5CD4 - chains D and L of the 12 polymer chains in the assembly; structure by X-ray diffraction, 3.20 A resolution.

[Chain D]
Name: CRISPR system Cascade subunit CasC
Source organism: Escherichia coli
UniProt: Q46899 (CASC_ECOLI); residues 1-363 here = UniProt positions 1-363
Chain sequence (363 residues; row label = number of the first residue in the row):
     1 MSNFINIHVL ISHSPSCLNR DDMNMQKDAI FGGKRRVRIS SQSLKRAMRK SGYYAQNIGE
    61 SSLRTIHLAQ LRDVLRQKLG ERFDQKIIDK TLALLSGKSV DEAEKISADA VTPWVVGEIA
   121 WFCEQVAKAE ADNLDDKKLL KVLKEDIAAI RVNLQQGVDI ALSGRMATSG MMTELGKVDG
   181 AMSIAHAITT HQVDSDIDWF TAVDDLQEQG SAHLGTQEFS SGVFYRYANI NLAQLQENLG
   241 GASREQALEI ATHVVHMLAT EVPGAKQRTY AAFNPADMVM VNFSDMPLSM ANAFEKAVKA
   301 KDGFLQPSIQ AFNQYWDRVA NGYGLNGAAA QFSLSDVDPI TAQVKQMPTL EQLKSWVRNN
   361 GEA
Disordered / not traced: 337-343, 363
From the paper describing this entry:
  - binding site for crRNA (chain L): Lys137, Lys138, Lys141, Lys144
  - mutagenesis - D22A: abolished binding to CRISPR system Cascade subunit CasB

[Chain L]
Molecule: crRNA
Source organism: Escherichia coli
Sequence (61 nucleotides; numbered 1 to 61; the number before each row is that of its first residue):
     1 AUAAACCGAC GGUAUUGUUC AGAUCCUGGC UUGCCAACAG GAGUUCCCCG CGCCAGCGGG
    61 X
Modified positions: 23G (guanosine-5'-phosphate-2',3'-cyclic phosphate) at position 61

[Interface between chain D and chain L]
Contacting residue pairs - 40 pairs, chain D then chain L:
  Asn19(D) - C26(L)  sugar contact
  Asn19(D) - U27(L)  hydrogen bond to the phosphate
  Asn19(D) - G28(L)  hydrogen bond to the phosphate
  Arg20(D) - U27(L)  sugar contact
  Arg20(D) - G28(L)  salt bridge to the phosphate
  Arg20(D) - G29(L)  salt bridge to the phosphate
  Asp21(D) - U27(L)  base contact
  Asp22(D) - U27(L)  base contact
  Lys27(D) - U27(L)  salt bridge to the phosphate
  Ser40(D) - C26(L)  phosphate contact
  Ser40(D) - U27(L)  hydrogen bond to the phosphate
  Gln42(D) - C25(L)  sugar contact
  Gln42(D) - C26(L)  phosphate contact
  Gln42(D) - U27(L)  hydrogen bond to the phosphate
  Ser43(D) - C26(L)  hydrogen bond to the sugar
  Lys45(D) - C25(L)  salt bridge to the phosphate
  Arg46(D) - C26(L)  sugar contact
  Arg49(D) - C26(L)  salt bridge to the phosphate
  Ser163(D) - U24(L)  phosphate contact
  Ser163(D) - C25(L)  phosphate contact
  Gly164(D) - U24(L)  sugar contact
  Met166(D) - A23(L)  base contact
  Met166(D) - U24(L)  sugar contact
  Trp199(D) - G33(L)  sugar contact
  Phe200(D) - U31(L)  base contact
  Phe200(D) - G33(L)  phosphate contact
  Thr201(D) - U31(L)  hydrogen bond to the sugar
  Thr201(D) - U32(L)  base contact
  Thr201(D) - G33(L)  phosphate contact
  Ala202(D) - U31(L)  base contact
  Ala202(D) - U32(L)  phosphate contact
  Val203(D) - U32(L)  hydrogen bond to the phosphate
  Gly210(D) - G33(L)  base contact
  Ala212(D) - G33(L)  base contact
  Gly264(D) - G29(L)  phosphate contact
  Ala265(D) - G28(L)  phosphate contact
  Ala265(D) - G29(L)  phosphate contact
  Lys266(D) - G29(L)  hydrogen bond to the phosphate
  Arg268(D) - C30(L)  phosphate contact
  Thr269(D) - U31(L)  phosphate contact
Other interface residues (no listed pair), chain D (31 interface residues in all): Leu18, Asn24, Arg64, Arg165, Gln267

[Summary]
31 residues of chain D and 11 residues of chain L are in contact, with 8 hydrogen bonds and 5 salt bridges.
Among the polar pairs are Ser43(D)-C26(L), Thr201(D)-U31(L) and Asn19(D)-U27(L). From the paper: a binding
site for crRNA (chain L) at Lys137(D), Lys138(D) and Lys141(D) among others; D22A of chain D abolishes binding
to CRISPR system Cascade subunit CasB.
Chain D is CRISPR system Cascade subunit CasC and chain L is crRNA, both from Escherichia coli; the structure,
The Type IE CRISPR Cascade complex from E. coli, with two assemblies in the asymmetric unit ..., was
determined by X-ray diffraction.
